Entry 2INN (X-ray diffraction, 2.70 A resolution); this record covers chains A and D of the 7 polymer chains in the assembly.

Chain A:
Name: Phenol hydroxylase component phN
From: Pseudomonas stutzeri
UniProtKB: Q84AQ2 (Q84AQ2_PSEST); residues 1-511 here = UniProt positions 1-511
Sequence (511 residues; numbered 1 to 511; the number before each row is that of its first residue):
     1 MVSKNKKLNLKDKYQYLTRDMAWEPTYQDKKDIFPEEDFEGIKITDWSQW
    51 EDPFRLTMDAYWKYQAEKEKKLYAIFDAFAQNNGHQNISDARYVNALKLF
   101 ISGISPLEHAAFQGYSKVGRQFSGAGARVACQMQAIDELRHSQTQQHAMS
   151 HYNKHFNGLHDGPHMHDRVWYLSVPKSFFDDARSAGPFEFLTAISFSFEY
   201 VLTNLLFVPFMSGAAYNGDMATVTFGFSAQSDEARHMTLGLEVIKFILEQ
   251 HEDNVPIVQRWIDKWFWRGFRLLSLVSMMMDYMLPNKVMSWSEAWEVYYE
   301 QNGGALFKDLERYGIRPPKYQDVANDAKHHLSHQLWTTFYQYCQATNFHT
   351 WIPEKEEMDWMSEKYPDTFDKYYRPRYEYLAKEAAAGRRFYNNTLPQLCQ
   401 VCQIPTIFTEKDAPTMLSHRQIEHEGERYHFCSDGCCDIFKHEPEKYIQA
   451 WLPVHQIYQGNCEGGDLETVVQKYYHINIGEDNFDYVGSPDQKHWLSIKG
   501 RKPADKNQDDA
Not modelled in the structure: 1-3, 500-511
Sequence notes: modified residue (1, 21, 58, 133, 149, 165, 211, 220, 237, 278-280, 283, 289, 358, 361, 416); conflict Asp-510 (Ala in Q84AQ2)
Modified residues: Mse-1 (selenomethionine); Mse-21, Mse-58, Mse-133, Mse-149, Mse-165, Mse-211, Mse-220, Mse-237, Mse-278, Mse-279, Mse-280, Mse-283, Mse-289, Mse-358, Mse-361, Mse-416 (selenomethionine; parent Met)
Ion coordination: Fe ion site 1: Glu-108, Glu-138, His-141; Fe ion site 2: Glu-138, Glu-199, Glu-233, His-236; Zn2+: Cys-399, Cys-402, Cys-432, Cys-436
Reported in the primary citation:
  - Fe ion coordination: Glu-108, Glu-138, His-141, Glu-199, Glu-233, His-236
  - contacts within the chain: Ser-105/Glu-108 (hydrogen bond), Gln-134/Glu-199 (hydrogen bond), Glu-108/Gln-145 (hydrogen bond), Gln-134/Arg-235 (water-mediated contact)
  - conformationally variable residues (side-chain flip): Ala-193 to Leu-202, Thr-203, Asn-204, Phe-207, Phe-225 to Ser-231
  - specificity-determining residues: Leu-107 (proposed by the authors, not directly observed)

Chain D:
Name: Phenol hydroxylase component phL
From: Pseudomonas stutzeri
UniProtKB: Q84AQ4 (Q84AQ4_PSEST); residue numbers follow UniProt; this construct covers 1-333
Sequence (333 residues; row label = number of the first residue in the row):
     1 MSIEIKTNSVEPIRHTYGHIARRFGDKPATRYQEASYDIEAKTNFHYRPQ
    51 WDSEHTLNDPTRTAIRMEDWCAVSDPRQFYYGAYVGNRAKMQESAETSFG
   101 FCEKRNLLTRLSEETQKQLLRLLVPLRHVELGANMNNAKIAGDATATTVS
   151 QMHIYTGMDRLGIGQYLSRIALMIDGSTGAALDESKAYWMDDEMWQPMRK
   201 LVEDTLVVDDWFELTLVQNILIDGMMYPLVYDKMDQWFESQGAEDVSMLT
   251 EFMRDWYKESLRWTNAMMKAVAGESETNRELLQKWIDHWEPQAYEALKPL
   301 AEASVGIDGLNEARAELSARLKKFELQSRGVSA
Not modelled in the structure: 1-4, 330-333
Sequence notes: modified residue (1, 67, 91, 135, 152, 158, 173, 190, 194, 198, 225-226, 234, 248, 253, 267-268)
Modified residues: Mse-1 (selenomethionine); Mse-67, Mse-91, Mse-135, Mse-152, Mse-158, Mse-173, Mse-190, Mse-194, Mse-198, Mse-225, Mse-226, Mse-234, Mse-248, Mse-253, Mse-267, Mse-268 (selenomethionine; parent Met)

Interface between chain A and chain D:
Contacting residue pairs (13):
  Phe-207(A) / Ile-5(D)  hydrophobic
  Mse-211(A) / Ile-5(D)  hydrophobic
  Ser-212(A) / Lys-6(D)
  Ala-215(A) / Lys-6(D)
  Ala-215(A) / Thr-7(D)
  Tyr-216(A) / Lys-6(D)
  Tyr-216(A) / Thr-7(D)
  Tyr-216(A) / Asn-8(D)
  Gly-226(A) / Ile-5(D)
  Phe-227(A) / Ile-5(D)  hydrophobic
  Phe-227(A) / Thr-7(D)
  Gln-230(A) / Ile-5(D)
  Mse-289(A) / Lys-6(D)
Other interface residues (no listed pair), chain A (13 interface residues in all): Val-208, Val-223, Val-288, Tyr-298

Overview:
The interface between chain A and chain D involves 13 residues on one side and 4 on the other. Glu-108(A),
Glu-138(A) and His-141(A) coordinate Fe ion site 1. Glu-138(A), Glu-199(A), Glu-233(A) and His-236(A) form the
Fe ion site 2. The paper reports Fe ion coordination by Glu-108(A), Glu-138(A) and His-141(A) among others;
the specificity determinant Leu-107(A).
Here chain A is Phenol hydroxylase component phN and chain D is Phenol hydroxylase component phL, both from
Pseudomonas stutzeri. Entry 2INN (Structure of the Phenol Hydroxyalse-Regulatory Protein Complex) was
determined by X-ray diffraction, deposited together with 2INP.
